Entry 8HE5 (electron microscopy, 6.95 A resolution (low resolution: residue-level contacts below are approximate; hydrogen-bond / salt-bridge calls are withheld)); this record covers chains A and T of the 25 polymer chains in the assembly.

Chain A:
Name: DNA-directed RNA polymerase subunit
From: Komagataella phaffii
Notes: EC 2.7.7.6
Reference sequence: C4R4Y0 (C4R4Y0_KOMPG); residue numbers follow UniProt; this construct covers 1-1743
Sequence (1743 residues; each row starts with the number of its first residue):
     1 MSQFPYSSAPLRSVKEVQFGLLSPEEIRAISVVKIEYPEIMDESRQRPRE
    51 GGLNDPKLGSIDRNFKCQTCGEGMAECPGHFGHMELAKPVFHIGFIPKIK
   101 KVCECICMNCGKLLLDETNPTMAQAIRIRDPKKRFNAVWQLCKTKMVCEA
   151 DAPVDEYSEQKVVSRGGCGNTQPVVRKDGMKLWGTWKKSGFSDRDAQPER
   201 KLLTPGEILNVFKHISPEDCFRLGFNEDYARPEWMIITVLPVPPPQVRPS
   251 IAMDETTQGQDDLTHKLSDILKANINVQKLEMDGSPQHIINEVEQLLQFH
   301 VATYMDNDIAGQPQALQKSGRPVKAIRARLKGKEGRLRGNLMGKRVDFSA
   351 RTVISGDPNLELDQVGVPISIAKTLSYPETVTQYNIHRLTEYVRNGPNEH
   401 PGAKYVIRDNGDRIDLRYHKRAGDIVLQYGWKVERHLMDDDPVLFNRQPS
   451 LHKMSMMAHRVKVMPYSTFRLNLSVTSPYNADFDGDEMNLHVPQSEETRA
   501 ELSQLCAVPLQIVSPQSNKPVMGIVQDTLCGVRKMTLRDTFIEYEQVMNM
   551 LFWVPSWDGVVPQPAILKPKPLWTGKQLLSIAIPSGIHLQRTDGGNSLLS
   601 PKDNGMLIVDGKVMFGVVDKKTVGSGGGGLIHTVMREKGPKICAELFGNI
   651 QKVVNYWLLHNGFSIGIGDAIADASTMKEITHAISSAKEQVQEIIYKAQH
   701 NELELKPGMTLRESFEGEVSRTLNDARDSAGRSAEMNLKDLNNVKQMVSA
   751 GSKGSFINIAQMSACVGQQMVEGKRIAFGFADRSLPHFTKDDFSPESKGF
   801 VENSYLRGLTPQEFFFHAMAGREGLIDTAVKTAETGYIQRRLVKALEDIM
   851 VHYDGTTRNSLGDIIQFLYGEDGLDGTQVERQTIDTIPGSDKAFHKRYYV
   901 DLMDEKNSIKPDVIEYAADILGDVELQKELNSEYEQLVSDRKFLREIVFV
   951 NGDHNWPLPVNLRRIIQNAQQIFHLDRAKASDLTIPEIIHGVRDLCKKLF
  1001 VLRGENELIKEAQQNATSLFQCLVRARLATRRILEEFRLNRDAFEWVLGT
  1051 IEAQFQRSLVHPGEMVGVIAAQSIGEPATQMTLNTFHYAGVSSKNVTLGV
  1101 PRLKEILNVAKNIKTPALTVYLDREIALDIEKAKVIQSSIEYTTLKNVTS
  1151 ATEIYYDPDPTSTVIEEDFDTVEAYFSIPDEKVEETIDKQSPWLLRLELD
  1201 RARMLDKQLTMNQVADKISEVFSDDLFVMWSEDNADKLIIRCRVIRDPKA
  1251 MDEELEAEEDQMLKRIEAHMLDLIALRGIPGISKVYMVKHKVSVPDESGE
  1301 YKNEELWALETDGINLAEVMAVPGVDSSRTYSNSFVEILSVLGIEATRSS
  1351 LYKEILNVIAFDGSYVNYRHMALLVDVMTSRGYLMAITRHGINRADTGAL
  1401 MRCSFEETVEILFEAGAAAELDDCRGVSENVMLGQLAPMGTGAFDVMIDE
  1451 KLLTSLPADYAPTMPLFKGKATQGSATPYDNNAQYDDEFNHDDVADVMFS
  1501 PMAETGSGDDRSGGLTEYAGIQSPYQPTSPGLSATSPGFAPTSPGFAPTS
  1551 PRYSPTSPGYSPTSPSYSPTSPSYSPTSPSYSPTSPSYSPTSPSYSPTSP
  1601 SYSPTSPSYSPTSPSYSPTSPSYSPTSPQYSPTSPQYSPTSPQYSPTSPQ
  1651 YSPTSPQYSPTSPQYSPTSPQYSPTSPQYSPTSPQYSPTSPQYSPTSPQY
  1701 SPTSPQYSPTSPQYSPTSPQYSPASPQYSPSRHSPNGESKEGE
Unresolved in the structure: 1, 154-162, 190-193, 1082-1094, 1178-1189, 1246-1257, 1464-1743
Ion coordination: Zn2+ site 1: Cys70, Cys77, His80; Zn2+ site 2: Cys107, Cys110, Cys168; Mg2+: Asp486 (shared with 1 residue of chain P)

Chain T:
Molecule: 198-nt DNA strand
Sequence (198 nucleotides; numbered -72 to 125; the number before each row is that of its first residue; numbers below 1 keep their minus sign (DA-72 is residue -72)):
   -72 ATCAGAATCCCGGTGCCGAGGCCGCTCAATTGGTCGTAGACAGCTCTAGC
   -22 ACCGCTTAAACGCACGTACGCGCTGTCCCCCGCGTTTTAACCGCCAAGGG
    28 GATTACACCCAAGACACCAGGCACGAGACAGCAAAAAACAACGAAAACGG
    78 CCACCACCCAAACACACCAAACACAAGAGCTAATTGACTGACGTAAGC
Unresolved in the structure: 82-125

Interface between chain A and chain T:
Pairs across the interface - 26 pairs, chain A then chain T:
  Met253(A) - DC69(T)
  Met253(A) - DG70(T)
  Asp254(A) - DC69(T)
  Asp254(A) - DG70(T)
  Ser319(A) - DC69(T)
  Arg327(A) - DC56(T)
  Lys331(A) - DC56(T)
  Lys331(A) - DA57(T)
  Lys333(A) - DG58(T)
  Arg351(A) - DA61(T)
  Arg351(A) - DA62(T)
  Gln448(A) - DA61(T)
  Glu487(A) - DA62(T)
  Thr832(A) - DC59(T)
  Ala833(A) - DC59(T)
  Arg840(A) - DC59(T)
  Arg840(A) - DA60(T)
  Arg1389(A) - DA55(T)
  Arg1389(A) - DC56(T)
  Arg1389(A) - DA57(T)
  Glu1406(A) - DA57(T)
  Glu1406(A) - DG58(T)
  Glu1407(A) - DA55(T)
  Glu1407(A) - DC56(T)
  Glu1407(A) - DA57(T)
  Glu1410(A) - DC56(T)
Interface residues without a listed pair, chain A (17 interface residues in all): Glu334

In short:
17 residues of chain A face 10 of chain T across their interface. The Zn2+ site 1 is built by Cys70(A),
Cys77(A) and His80(A). Cys107(A), Cys110(A) and Cys168(A) form the Zn2+ site 2.
Here chain A is DNA-directed RNA polymerase subunit (Komagataella phaffii) and chain T is a 198-nt DNA strand.
Entry 8HE5 (RNA polymerase II elongation complex bound with Rad26 and Elf1, stalled at SHL(-3.5) of the
nucleosome) was determined by electron microscopy (same publication as 7WBV, 7WBW and 7WBX).
